Entry 7B6D (electron microscopy, 4.27 A resolution (low resolution: residue-level contacts below are approximate; hydrogen-bond / salt-bridge calls are withheld)); this record covers chains F and G of the 8 polymer chains in the assembly.

# Chain F
Name: Trafficking protein particle complex subunit 5
Source organism: Drosophila melanogaster
UniProtKB: Q7K2Q8 (Q7K2Q8_DROME); numbering as in UniProt (aligned over 1-194)
Amino-acid sequence (194 residues; row label = number of the first residue in the row):
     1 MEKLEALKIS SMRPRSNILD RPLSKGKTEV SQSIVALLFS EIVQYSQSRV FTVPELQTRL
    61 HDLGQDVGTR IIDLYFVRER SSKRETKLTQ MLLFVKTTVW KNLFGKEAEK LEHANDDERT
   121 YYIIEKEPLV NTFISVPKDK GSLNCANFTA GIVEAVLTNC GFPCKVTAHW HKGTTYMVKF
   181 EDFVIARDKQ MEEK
Unresolved in the structure: 1-30

# Chain G
Name: Trafficking protein particle complex subunit
Source organism: Drosophila melanogaster
UniProtKB: Q9VSY8 (Q9VSY8_DROME); residue numbers follow UniProt; this construct covers 1-178
Amino-acid sequence (200 residues; row label = number of the first residue in the row):
     1 MSRQASRLDA KKVNSEFLTL TYGALVTQML RDFENAEDVN KQLERIGYNM GMRLIEDFLA
    61 RTSAPRCLEM RETADRIQQA FRIYLNIQPT ISNWSPASDE FSLVFDSNPL TEFVELPPDL
   121 TNLRYSAILS GCIRGALEMV QLEVQCWFVQ DQLKGDNVTE LRVKFVRRLE EVIPAGEDLE
   181 VLFQGPVASW SHPQFEKGAV
Unresolved in the structure: 1-9, 179-200
Construct notes: expression tag (179-200)

# How chain F and chain G interact
Residue-residue contacts (30):
  S31(F) - K11(G)
  S31(F) - K12(G)
  S31(F) - V13(G)
  S31(F) - Y84(G)
  Q32(F) - K11(G)
  Q32(F) - K12(G)
  V35(F) - F17(G)
  V35(F) - L18(G)
  L37(F) - R53(G)
  L37(F) - L54(G)
  L38(F) - Y22(G)
  L38(F) - M50(G)
  E41(F) - M50(G)
  E41(F) - R53(G)
  I42(F) - L25(G)
  Y45(F) - F33(G)
  Y45(F) - Q42(G)
  R49(F) - Q28(G)
  R49(F) - D32(G)
  R59(F) - Q28(G)
  L63(F) - A24(G)
  L63(F) - Q28(G)
  D66(F) - R31(G)
  V67(F) - L20(G)
  R70(F) - L20(G)
  I71(F) - L20(G)
  Y75(F) - N14(G)
  R78(F) - E16(G)
  N102(F) - N14(G)
  L103(F) - F17(G)
Interface residues without a listed pair, chain F (22 interface residues in all): S33, I34, F148
Interface residues without a listed pair, chain G (25 interface residues in all): T21, M29, D57, I83, I128

# Overview
Chain F and chain G form an interface of 22 and 25 residues respectively.
Here chain F is Trafficking protein particle complex subunit 5 and chain G is Trafficking protein particle
complex subunit, both from Drosophila melanogaster. Entry 7B6D (Drosophila melanogaster TRAPPCore (C1, C2,
C2L, C3a/b, C4, C5, C6 subunits)) was determined by electron microscopy, deposited together with 7B6E, 7B6H,
7B6R and 7B70.
